7QJ2 - chains K and Y of the 22 polymer chains in the assembly; structure by electron microscopy, 8.60 A resolution (very low resolution: no residue pairs are listed; an interface is given only as per-side residue counts).

[Chain K]
Molecule: Gamma-tubulin complex component 4
Organism: Homo sapiens
UniProtKB: Q9UGJ1 (GCP4_HUMAN); residue numbers follow UniProt; this construct covers 1-667
Amino-acid sequence (667 residues; each row starts with the number of its first residue):
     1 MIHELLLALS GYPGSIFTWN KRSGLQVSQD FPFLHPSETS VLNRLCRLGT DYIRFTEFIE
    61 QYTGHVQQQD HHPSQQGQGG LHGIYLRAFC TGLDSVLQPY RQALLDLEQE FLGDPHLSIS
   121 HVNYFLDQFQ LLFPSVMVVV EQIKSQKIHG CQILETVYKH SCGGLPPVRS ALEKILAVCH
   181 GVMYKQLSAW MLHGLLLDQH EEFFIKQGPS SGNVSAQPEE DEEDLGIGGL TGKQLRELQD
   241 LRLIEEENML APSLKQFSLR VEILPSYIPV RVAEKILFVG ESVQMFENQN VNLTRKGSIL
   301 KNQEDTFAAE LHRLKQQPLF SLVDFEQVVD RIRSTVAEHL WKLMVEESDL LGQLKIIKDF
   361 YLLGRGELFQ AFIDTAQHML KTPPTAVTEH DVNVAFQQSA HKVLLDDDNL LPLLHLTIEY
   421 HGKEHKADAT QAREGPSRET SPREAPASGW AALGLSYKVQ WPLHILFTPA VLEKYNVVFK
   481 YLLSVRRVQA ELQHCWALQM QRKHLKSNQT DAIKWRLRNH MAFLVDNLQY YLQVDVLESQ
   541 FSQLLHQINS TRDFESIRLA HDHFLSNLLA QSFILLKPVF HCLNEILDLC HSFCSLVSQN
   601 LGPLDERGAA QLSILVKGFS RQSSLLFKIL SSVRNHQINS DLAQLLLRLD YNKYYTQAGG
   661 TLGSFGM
Disordered / not traced: 70-75, 207-252, 292-299, 423-447, 503-508, 632-635, 658-667

[Chain Y]
Molecule: Tubulin gamma-1 chain
Organism: Homo sapiens
UniProtKB: P23258 (TBG1_HUMAN); residue numbers follow UniProt; this construct covers 1-451
Amino-acid sequence (451 residues; each row starts with the number of its first residue):
     1 MPREIITLQL GQCGNQIGFE FWKQLCAEHG ISPEGIVEEF ATEGTDRKDV FFYQADDEHY
    61 IPRAVLLDLE PRVIHSILNS PYAKLYNPEN IYLSEHGGGA GNNWASGFSQ GEKIHEDIFD
   121 IIDREADGSD SLEGFVLCHS IAGGTGSGLG SYLLERLNDR YPKKLVQTYS VFPNQDEMSD
   181 VVVQPYNSLL TLKRLTQNAD CVVVLDNTAL NRIATDRLHI QNPSFSQINQ LVSTIMSAST
   241 TTLRYPGYMN NDLIGLIASL IPTPRLHFLM TGYTPLTTDQ SVASVRKTTV LDVMRRLLQP
   301 KNVMVSTGRD RQTNHCYIAI LNIIQGEVDP TQVHKSLQRI RERKLANFIP WGPASIQVAL
   361 SRKSPYLPSA HRVSGLMMAN HTSISSLFER TCRQYDKLRK REAFLEQFRK EDMFKDNFDE
   421 MDTSREIVQQ LIDEYHAATR PDYISWGTQE Q
Disordered / not traced: 1-2, 42-44, 94-100, 178-179, 280-286, 307-312, 448-451
Swiss-Prot annotation at these positions:
  - binding site (GTP): Ala-142 to Gly-148
  - modified residue: Ser-131 (Phosphoserine)
  - natural variant: Tyr-92 (Y92C: In CDCBM4), Thr-331 (T331P: In CDCBM4), Leu-387 (L387P: In CDCBM4)

[Chain K / chain Y interface]
At this resolution (9 A) residue pairs are not listed: 33 residues of chain K and 39 of chain Y lie at the interface.

[Summary]
The interface between chain K and chain Y involves 33 residues on one side and 39 on the other. From UniProt:
7 GTP-binding residues on chain Y.
Chain K is Gamma-tubulin complex component 4 and chain Y is Tubulin gamma-1 chain, both from Homo sapiens; the
structure, Structure of recombinant human gamma-Tubulin Ring Complex 8-spoked assembly intermediate (spokes
5-12), was determined by electron microscopy (same publication as 7QJ0, 7QJ1, 7QJ3, 7QJ4, 7QJD and 7QJE).
